7TXV - chains A and B of the 12 polymer chains in the assembly; structure by electron microscopy, 2.70 A resolution.

Chain A (and B):
Molecule: Cyanophycin synthase
From: Synechocystis sp. PCC 6714
Notes: EC 6.3.2.29, 6.3.2.30; chain B of this document is another copy of the same molecule, construct and numbering; everything in this record applies to it too
UniProtKB: A0A068N621 (A0A068N621_SYNY4); residue numbers follow UniProt; this construct covers 1-873
Amino-acid sequence (879 residues; row label = number of the first residue in the row):
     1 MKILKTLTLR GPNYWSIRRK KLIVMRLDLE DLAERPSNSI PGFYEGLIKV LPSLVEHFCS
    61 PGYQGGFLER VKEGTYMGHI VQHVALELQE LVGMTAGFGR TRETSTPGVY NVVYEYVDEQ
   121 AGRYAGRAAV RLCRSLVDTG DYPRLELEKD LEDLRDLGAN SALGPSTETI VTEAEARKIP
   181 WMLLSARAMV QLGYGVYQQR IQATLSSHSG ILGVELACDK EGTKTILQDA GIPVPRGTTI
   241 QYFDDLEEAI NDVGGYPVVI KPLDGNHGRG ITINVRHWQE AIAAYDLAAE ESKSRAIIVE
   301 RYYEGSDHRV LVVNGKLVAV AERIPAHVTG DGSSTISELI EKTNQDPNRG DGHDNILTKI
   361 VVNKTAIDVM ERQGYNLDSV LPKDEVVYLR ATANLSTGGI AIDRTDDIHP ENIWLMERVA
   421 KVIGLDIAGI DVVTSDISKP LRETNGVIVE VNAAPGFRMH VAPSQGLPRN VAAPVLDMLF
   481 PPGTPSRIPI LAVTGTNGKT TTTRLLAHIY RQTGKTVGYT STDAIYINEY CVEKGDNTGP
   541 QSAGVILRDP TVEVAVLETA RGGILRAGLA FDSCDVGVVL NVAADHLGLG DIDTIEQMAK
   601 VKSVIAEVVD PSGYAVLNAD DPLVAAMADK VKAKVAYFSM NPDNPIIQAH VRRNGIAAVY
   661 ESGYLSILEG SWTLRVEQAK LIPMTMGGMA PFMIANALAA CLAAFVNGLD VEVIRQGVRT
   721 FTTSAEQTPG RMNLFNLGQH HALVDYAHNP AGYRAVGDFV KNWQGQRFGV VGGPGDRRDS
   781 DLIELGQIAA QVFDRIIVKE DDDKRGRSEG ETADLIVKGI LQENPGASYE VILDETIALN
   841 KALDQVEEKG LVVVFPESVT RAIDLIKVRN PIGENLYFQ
Not modelled in the structure: 294-295, 873-879
Sequence notes: engineered mutation Gln82 (Glu in A0A068N621); expression tag (874-879)
Metal / ion sites: Zn2+: Cys59, His79, His83; Mg2+ site 1: Asp431 (together with ATP); Mg2+ site 2 near Glu450 (its only coordinating residue here); Mg2+ site 3: Thr500, Thr522, Glu558 (together with ATP)
Small-molecule neighbours:
  - ATP (adenosine-5'-triphosphate), molecule 1: Pro235, Val259, Lys261, His267, Gly268, Ile271, Ile273, Glu300, Arg301, Tyr302, Tyr303, Asp307, Thr392, Val433, Val449, Glu450
  - ATP, molecule 2: Thr496, Asn497, Gly498, Lys499, Thr500, Thr501, Thr522, Glu558, Asn581, Phe692, Asn696, Met732, Ala755
Reported in the primary citation:
  - Zn2+ coordination: Cys59, His79, His83
  - contacts within the chain: Phe67-His83 (pi stacking), His57-His83 (hydrogen bond), His83-Glu87 (hydrogen bond)
  - binding site for 16x(Asp-Arg): Tyr14, Cys59, Ser60, Arg70, Gln82, Glu90, Ala96, Gly97, Thr101, Tyr110, Ser603, Glu607
  - mutagenesis - R100A: unchanged catalytic activity (primer-independent activity)
  - mutagenesis - H57A, C59A, R70A, H79A, W672A: decreased catalytic activity (primer-independent activity)
  - mutagenesis - H57A, C59A, R70A, H79A, R100A, W672A: unchanged catalytic activity (primer-dependent activity)

Interface between chain A and chain B:
Pairs across the interface (40; chain A residue first):
  Ser185(A) - Thr225(B)
  Ser185(A) - Asp229(B)  hydrogen bond
  Arg187(A) - Glu215(B)  salt bridge
  Arg187(A) - Asp219(B)  salt bridge
  Arg200(A) - Ile226(B)
  Arg200(A) - Val422(B)  hydrogen bond (side chain-backbone)
  Arg200(A) - Ile423(B)
  Gln202(A) - Leu212(B)
  Ser209(A) - Gly210(B)
  Ser209(A) - Ile211(B)  hydrogen bond (backbone-backbone)
  Gly210(A) - Ser209(B)
  Ile211(A) - Ser209(B)  hydrogen bond (backbone-backbone)
  Ile211(A) - Val214(B)  hydrophobic
  Leu212(A) - Gln202(B)
  Leu212(A) - Ser206(B)
  Val214(A) - Ile211(B)  hydrophobic
  Glu215(A) - Arg187(B)  salt bridge
  Asp219(A) - Arg187(B)  salt bridge
  Thr225(A) - Ser185(B)
  Ile226(A) - Arg200(B)
  Asp229(A) - Ser185(B)  hydrogen bond
  Asp229(A) - Val545(B)
  Ala230(A) - Val532(B)
  Gly231(A) - Val532(B)
  Pro410(A) - Tyr530(B)
  Glu411(A) - Tyr530(B)
  Trp414(A) - Tyr530(B)  hydrophobic
  Arg418(A) - Val532(B)
  Arg418(A) - Asp549(B)  salt bridge
  Lys421(A) - Pro550(B)
  Lys421(A) - Thr551(B)
  Val422(A) - Arg200(B)  hydrogen bond (backbone-side chain)
  Ile423(A) - Arg200(B)
  Tyr530(A) - Glu411(B)
  Tyr530(A) - Trp414(B)  hydrophobic
  Val532(A) - Ala230(B)
  Val532(A) - Gly231(B)
  Val532(A) - Arg418(B)
  Asp549(A) - Arg418(B)  salt bridge
  Thr551(A) - Lys421(B)
Other interface residues (no listed pair), chain A (39 interface residues in all): Ala186, Met189, Leu205, Ser206, Ser207, Leu216, Gly222, Ile527, Glu533, Val545, Arg548, Pro550
Other interface residues (no listed pair), chain B (39 interface residues in all): Ala186, Met189, Leu205, Ser207, Leu216, Gly222, Pro410, Ile527, Glu533, Arg548

Summary:
Chain A and chain B each contribute 39 residues to their interface; the contacts include 6 hydrogen bonds and
6 salt bridges. Among the polar pairs are Arg187(A)-Glu215(B), Arg187(A)-Asp219(B) and Arg418(A)-Asp549(B).
The paper reports a binding site for 16x(Asp-Arg) at Tyr14(A), Cys59(A) and Ser60(A) among others; H57A, C59A
and R70A of chain A, among others, reduce catalytic activity (primer-independent activity); 6 substitutions
were tested in all.
Chain A and chain B are both Cyanophycin synthase (Synechocystis sp. PCC 6714); the structure, Cyanophycin
synthetase 1 from Synechocystis sp. UTEX2470 E82Q with ATP and 16x(Asp-Arg), was determined by electron
microscopy together with 7TXU from the same study.
